Entry 7B9S (electron microscopy, 3.40 A resolution); this record covers chains I and G of the 30 polymer chains in the assembly.

Chain I (and G):
Name: EccD5
From: Mycobacterium xenopi RIVM700367
Notes: chain G of this document is another copy of the same molecule, construct and numbering; everything in this record applies to it too
UniProtKB: I0RSS8 (I0RSS8_MYCXE); residues 1-502 here = UniProt positions 1-502
Sequence (502 residues; numbered 1 to 502; the number before each row is that of its first residue):
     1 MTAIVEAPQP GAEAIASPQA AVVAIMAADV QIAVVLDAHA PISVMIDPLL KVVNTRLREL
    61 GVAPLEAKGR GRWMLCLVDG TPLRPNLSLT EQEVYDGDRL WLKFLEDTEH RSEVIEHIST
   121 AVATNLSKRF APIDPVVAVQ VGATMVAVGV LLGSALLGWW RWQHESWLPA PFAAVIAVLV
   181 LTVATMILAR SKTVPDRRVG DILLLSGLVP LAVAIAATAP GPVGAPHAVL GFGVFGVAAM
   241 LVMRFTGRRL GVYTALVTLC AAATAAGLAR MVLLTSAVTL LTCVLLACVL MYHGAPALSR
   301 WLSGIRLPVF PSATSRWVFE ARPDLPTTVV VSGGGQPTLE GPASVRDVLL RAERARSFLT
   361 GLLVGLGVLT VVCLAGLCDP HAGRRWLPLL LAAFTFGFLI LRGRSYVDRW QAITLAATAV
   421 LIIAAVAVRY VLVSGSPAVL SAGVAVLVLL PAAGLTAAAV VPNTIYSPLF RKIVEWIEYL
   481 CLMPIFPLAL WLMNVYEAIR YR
Disordered / not traced: 1-17, 324-338, 495-502 (chain G: 1-17)

Interface between chain I and chain G:
Residue-residue contacts (112):
  Met26(I) - Ile118(G)  hydrophobic
  Met26(I) - Thr120(G)
  Met26(I) - Ala123(G)  hydrophobic
  Met26(I) - Thr124(G)
  Ala27(I) - Thr120(G)
  Ala28(I) - Thr120(G)  hydrogen bond (backbone-side chain)
  Asp29(I) - His117(G)  salt bridge
  Asp29(I) - Ile118(G)  hydrogen bond (backbone-backbone)
  Val30(I) - Ile115(G)  hydrophobic
  Val30(I) - Glu116(G)
  Val30(I) - Ile118(G)  hydrogen bond (backbone-backbone)
  Gln31(I) - Ile115(G)
  Gln31(I) - Glu116(G)  hydrogen bond (backbone-backbone)
  Gln31(I) - Ile118(G)
  Val34(I) - Asp79(G)
  Val35(I) - Val78(G)
  Val35(I) - Asp79(G)  hydrogen bond (backbone-backbone)
  Val35(I) - Gly80(G)
  Leu36(I) - Val78(G)
  Asp37(I) - Trp101(G)  hydrogen bond
  His39(I) - Asp29(G)  salt bridge
  Ser43(I) - Arg99(G)
  Val44(I) - Met26(G)  hydrophobic
  Val44(I) - Arg99(G)  hydrogen bond (backbone-side chain)
  Met45(I) - Val78(G)  hydrophobic
  Met45(I) - Trp101(G)  hydrophobic
  Pro48(I) - Val78(G)
  Leu49(I) - Val78(G)
  Lys51(I) - Asp98(G)  salt bridge
  Val52(I) - Asp79(G)
  Arg56(I) - Asp79(G)  salt bridge
  Arg56(I) - Ile115(G)
  Leu60(I) - Ile115(G)  hydrophobic
  Val78(I) - Thr124(G)
  Val78(I) - Ser127(G)
  Asp79(I) - Lys128(G)  hydrogen bond (backbone-side chain)
  Arg84(I) - Ser332(G)
  Arg84(I) - Gln336(G)
  Trp101(I) - Thr124(G)
  Ser112(I) - Glu340(G)  hydrogen bond (side chain-backbone)
  Ser112(I) - Pro342(G)
  Glu113(I) - Pro342(G)
  Val114(I) - Pro342(G)  hydrophobic
  Val114(I) - Val345(G)  hydrophobic
  Ile118(I) - Ile305(G)  hydrophobic
  Ile118(I) - Leu307(G)  hydrophobic
  Ile118(I) - Val348(G)  hydrophobic
  Ala121(I) - Val348(G)  hydrophobic
  Val122(I) - Ile305(G)  hydrophobic
  Asn125(I) - Leu349(G)
  Leu126(I) - Ala352(G)  hydrophobic
  Arg129(I) - Glu353(G)  salt bridge
  Phe130(I) - Glu353(G)
  Phe130(I) - Arg356(G)
  Phe130(I) - Asp408(G)
  Ala131(I) - Arg409(G)
  Pro132(I) - Val407(G)
  Pro132(I) - Arg409(G)
  Ile133(I) - Val407(G)  hydrogen bond (backbone-backbone)
  Ile133(I) - Arg409(G)
  Ile133(I) - Ala412(G)  hydrophobic
  Pro135(I) - Pro462(G)  hydrophobic
  Val137(I) - Arg409(G)
  Ala138(I) - Ala458(G)
  Val139(I) - Ala458(G)
  Val141(I) - Ile413(G)  hydrophobic
  Gly142(I) - Leu455(G)
  Ala143(I) - Leu455(G)
  Met145(I) - Val420(G)  hydrophobic
  Met145(I) - Pro451(G)
  Val146(I) - Pro451(G)  hydrophobic
  Val146(I) - Ala452(G)
  Val146(I) - Leu455(G)  hydrophobic
  Gly149(I) - Leu447(G)
  Leu156(I) - Val431(G)  hydrophobic
  Leu156(I) - Leu440(G)  hydrophobic
  Leu156(I) - Val444(G)  hydrophobic
  Leu157(I) - Leu440(G)  hydrophobic
  Leu157(I) - Val444(G)  hydrophobic
  Trp159(I) - Leu432(G)  hydrophobic
  Trp160(I) - Gly435(G)
  Trp160(I) - Leu440(G)  hydrophobic
  Thr314(I) - Arg129(G)
  Trp317(I) - Asn125(G)
  Trp317(I) - Arg129(G)
  Arg322(I) - Ser119(G)
  Arg322(I) - Val122(G)
  Val407(I) - Pro132(G)
  Val407(I) - Ile133(G)
  Arg409(I) - Ala131(G)
  Arg409(I) - Pro132(G)
  Arg409(I) - Ile133(G)
  Arg409(I) - Val137(G)
  Ile413(I) - Val141(G)  hydrophobic
  Val420(I) - Met145(G)  hydrophobic
  Val431(I) - Trp159(G)
  Leu432(I) - Trp159(G)
  Ser436(I) - Trp160(G)
  Pro437(I) - Trp160(G)
  Leu440(I) - Trp160(G)  hydrophobic
  Val444(I) - Gly153(G)
  Val444(I) - Phe172(G)  hydrophobic
  Leu447(I) - Gly149(G)
  Leu447(I) - Leu152(G)  hydrophobic
  Leu447(I) - Gly153(G)
  Leu447(I) - Leu156(G)  hydrophobic
  Val448(I) - Val150(G)  hydrophobic
  Val448(I) - Ile176(G)  hydrophobic
  Pro451(I) - Val146(G)
  Ala452(I) - Val146(G)
  Leu455(I) - Val139(G)
  Leu455(I) - Ala143(G)
Interface residues without a listed pair, chain I (85 interface residues in all): Pro18, Ile32, Ala33, Asp47, Arg99, Leu152, Gly153, Phe172, Ile176, Val318, Val428, Gly435, Ala458, Ala459, Val460, Thr464
Interface residues without a listed pair, chain G (83 interface residues in all): Leu77, Thr81, Ser112, Pro135, Gly142, Leu157, Leu168, Lys192, Pro308, Gly334, Gly341, Pro437, Ser441, Val448, Ala459

In short:
85 residues of chain I and 83 residues of chain G are in contact, with 10 hydrogen bonds and 5 salt bridges.
Polar contacts include Asp29(I)-His117(G), His39(I)-Asp29(G) and Lys51(I)-Asp98(G).
Both chains are EccD5 (Mycobacterium xenopi RIVM700367). Entry 7B9S (Structure of the mycobacterial ESX-5 Type
VII Secretion System hexameric pore complex) was determined by electron microscopy (same publication as 7B7J
and 7B9F).
